PDB entry 6J4E | X-ray diffraction, 3.13 A resolution | chains D and B of the 3 polymer chains in the assembly

[Chain D]
Molecule: 15-nt DNA strand
Sequence (15 nucleotides; each row starts with the number of its first residue):
     1 TCGCTGGTCAAAGGC

[Chain B]
Name: WRKY transcription factor 1
Source organism: Arabidopsis thaliana
UniProtKB: Q9SI37 (WRKY1_ARATH); residues 101-170 here = UniProt positions 101-170
Sequence (80 residues; row label = number of the first residue in the row):
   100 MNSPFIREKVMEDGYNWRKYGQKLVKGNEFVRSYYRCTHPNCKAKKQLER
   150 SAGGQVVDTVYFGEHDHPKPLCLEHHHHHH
Unresolved in the structure: 100-108, 170-179
Differences from the reference sequence: initiating methionine (100); expression tag (171-179)
Ion coordination: Zn2+: Cys136, Cys141, His164, His166
UniProt features mapped onto this chain:
  - DNA-binding region: Ile105 to Pro169 (WRKY 1)
  - binding site (Zn(2+)): Cys136, Cys141, His164, His166

[Chain D / chain B interface]
Contacting residue pairs (15):
  DG6(D) with Lys122(B), base contact; Leu123(B), phosphate contact; Val124(B), phosphate contact; Lys125(B), hydrogen bond to the phosphate
  DG7(D) with Lys122(B), base contact; Arg131(B), salt bridge to the phosphate; Tyr133(B), hydrogen bond to the phosphate; Gln146(B), phosphate contact
  DT8(D) with Tyr119(B), hydrogen bond to the phosphate; Tyr133(B), phosphate contact; Lys144(B), phosphate contact
  DC9(D) with Tyr119(B), hydrogen bond to the base; Gly120(B), base contact; Arg135(B), salt bridge to the phosphate
  DA10(D) with Tyr119(B), base contact

[Overview]
Chain D and chain B form an interface of 5 and 11 residues respectively; the contacts include 4 hydrogen bonds
and 2 salt bridges. Polar pairs include DC9(D)-Tyr119(B), DG6(D)-Lys125(B) and DG7(D)-Tyr133(B). From UniProt:
a DNA-binding region and 4 Zn2+-binding residues on chain B.
Here chain D is a 15-nt DNA strand and chain B is WRKY transcription factor 1 (Arabidopsis thaliana). Entry
6J4E (Crystal structure of the AtWRKY1 domain) was determined by X-ray diffraction.
